2Y07 - chains H and L of the 3 polymer chains in the assembly; structure by X-ray diffraction, 2.40 A resolution.

# Chain H
Name: Anti-np murine germline monoclonal antibody bbe6.12h3, heavy chain
From: Mus musculus
Notes: antibody fragment or engineered binder
Sequence (220 residues; each row starts with the number of its first residue):
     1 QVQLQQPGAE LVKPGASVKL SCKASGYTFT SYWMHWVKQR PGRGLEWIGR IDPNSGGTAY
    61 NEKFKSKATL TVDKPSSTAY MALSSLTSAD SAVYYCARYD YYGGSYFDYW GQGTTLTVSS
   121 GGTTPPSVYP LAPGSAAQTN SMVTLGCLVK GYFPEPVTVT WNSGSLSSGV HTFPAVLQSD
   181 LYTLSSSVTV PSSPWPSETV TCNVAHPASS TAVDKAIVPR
Disordered / not traced: 136-140
Disulfide bonds: Cys22-Cys96, Cys147-Cys202

# Chain L
Name: Anti-np murine germline monoclonal antibody bbe6.12h3, light chain
From: Mus musculus
Notes: antibody fragment or engineered binder
Sequence (211 residues; numbered 1 to 211 plus 1 insertion-coded residue; 1 number in that range is skipped by the numbering (no residue carries it; nothing is unmodelled there); the number before each row is that of its first residue):
     1 QAVVTQESAL TTSPGETVTL TCRSSTGAVT TSNYANWVQE KPDHLFTGLI GGTNNRAPGV
    61 PARFSGSLIG DKAAL
   75A T
    76 ITGGQTEDEA IY
    89 FCALWYSNHW VFGGGTALTV LGQPKSSPSV TLFPPSSEEL ETNTATLVCT ITDFYPGVVT
   149 VDWTVDGTPV TQGMETTQPS KQSNNKYMAS SYLTLTAAAW ERHSSYSCQV THEGHTVEKS
   209 LSR
Disulfide bonds: Cys22-Cys90, Cys137-Cys196

# Interface between chain H and chain L
Contacting residue pairs (64):
  Leu45(H) - Phe89(L)  hydrophobic
  Leu45(H) - Phe100(L)
  Trp47(H) - Asn96(L)
  Trp47(H) - His97(L)
  Trp47(H) - Trp98(L)
  Trp47(H) - Phe100(L)  hydrophobic
  Tyr95(H) - His44(L)  hydrogen bond
  Tyr95(H) - Phe46(L)
  Tyr99(H) - Trp98(L)
  Ser105(H) - Gly51(L)
  Ser105(H) - Gly52(L)
  Tyr106(H) - Asn36(L)
  Tyr106(H) - Gly51(L)
  Tyr106(H) - Asn55(L)
  Tyr106(H) - Arg56(L)
  Tyr106(H) - Ala57(L)  hydrophobic
  Tyr106(H) - Pro58(L)
  Phe107(H) - Asn36(L)
  Asp108(H) - Thr47(L)
  Asp108(H) - Gly48(L)  hydrogen bond (backbone-backbone)
  Trp110(H) - Phe46(L)
  Gln112(H) - Asp43(L)  hydrogen bond (side chain-backbone)
  Gln112(H) - His44(L)
  Tyr129(H) - Ser124(L)
  Tyr129(H) - Glu126(L)
  Tyr129(H) - Glu127(L)
  Tyr129(H) - Thr130(L)
  Pro130(H) - Ser124(L)
  Pro130(H) - Glu126(L)
  Leu131(H) - Phe121(L)
  Leu131(H) - Val136(L)  hydrophobic
  Ala132(H) - Phe121(L)
  Pro133(H) - Phe121(L)  hydrophobic
  Thr144(H) - Thr119(L)
  Thr144(H) - Phe121(L)
  Leu145(H) - Phe121(L)  hydrophobic
  Gly146(H) - Phe121(L)
  Leu148(H) - Glu127(L)
  Leu148(H) - Thr134(L)
  Leu148(H) - Val136(L)  hydrophobic
  Leu148(H) - Tyr180(L)  hydrophobic
  Lys150(H) - Glu127(L)
  Lys150(H) - Thr132(L)
  Lys150(H) - Thr134(L)
  His171(H) - Thr140(L)
  His171(H) - Gln170(L)
  His171(H) - Met176(L)
  Thr172(H) - Met176(L)
  Phe173(H) - Thr138(L)
  Phe173(H) - Met176(L)  hydrophobic
  Phe173(H) - Ala177(L)
  Phe173(H) - Ser178(L)
  Pro174(H) - Thr165(L)
  Pro174(H) - Gln166(L)
  Pro174(H) - Ser168(L)
  Val176(H) - Thr164(L)
  Val176(H) - Thr165(L)
  Val176(H) - Tyr180(L)  hydrophobic
  Leu177(H) - Glu163(L)
  Gln178(H) - Glu163(L)
  Leu184(H) - Tyr180(L)
  Ser185(H) - Tyr180(L)  hydrogen bond
  Lys215(H) - Glu126(L)  salt bridge
  Arg220(H) - Ser125(L)  hydrogen bond
Also at the interface, not in a pair above, chain H (40 interface residues in all): His35, Val37, Gln39, Asn61, Val93, Gly111, Gly134, Thr183, Ser187
Also at the interface, not in a pair above, chain L (49 interface residues in all): Val38, Glu40, Leu45, Ile50, Ala91, Trp93, Leu120, Pro122, Ile139, Thr182

# Overview
The interface between chain H and chain L involves 40 residues on one side and 49 on the other, with 5
hydrogen bonds and 1 salt bridge. Polar pairs include Lys215(H)-Glu126(L), Tyr95(H)-His44(L) and
Gln112(H)-Asp43(L).
Chain H is Anti-np murine germline monoclonal antibody bbe6.12h3, heavy chain and chain L is Anti-np murine
germline monoclonal antibody bbe6.12h3, light chain, both from Mus musculus; the structure, Crystal structure
analysis of the anti-(4-hydroxy-3-nitrophenyl) - acetyl murine germline monoclonal antibody bbe6.12h3 fab
fragment in ..., was determined by X-ray diffraction, deposited together with 4A6Y, 2XZQ, 2Y06 and 2Y36.
